PDB entry 4BY6 | X-ray diffraction, 2.80 A resolution | chains D and F of the 3 polymer chains in the assembly

Chain D:
Name: General negative regulator of transcription subunit 1
Source organism: Saccharomyces cerevisiae
Reference sequence: N1P976 (N1P976_YEASX); residues 1541-2093 here correspond to UniProt positions 1542-2094 (UniProt number = residue number + 1)
Chain sequence (553 residues; numbered 1541 to 2093; the number before each row is that of its first residue):
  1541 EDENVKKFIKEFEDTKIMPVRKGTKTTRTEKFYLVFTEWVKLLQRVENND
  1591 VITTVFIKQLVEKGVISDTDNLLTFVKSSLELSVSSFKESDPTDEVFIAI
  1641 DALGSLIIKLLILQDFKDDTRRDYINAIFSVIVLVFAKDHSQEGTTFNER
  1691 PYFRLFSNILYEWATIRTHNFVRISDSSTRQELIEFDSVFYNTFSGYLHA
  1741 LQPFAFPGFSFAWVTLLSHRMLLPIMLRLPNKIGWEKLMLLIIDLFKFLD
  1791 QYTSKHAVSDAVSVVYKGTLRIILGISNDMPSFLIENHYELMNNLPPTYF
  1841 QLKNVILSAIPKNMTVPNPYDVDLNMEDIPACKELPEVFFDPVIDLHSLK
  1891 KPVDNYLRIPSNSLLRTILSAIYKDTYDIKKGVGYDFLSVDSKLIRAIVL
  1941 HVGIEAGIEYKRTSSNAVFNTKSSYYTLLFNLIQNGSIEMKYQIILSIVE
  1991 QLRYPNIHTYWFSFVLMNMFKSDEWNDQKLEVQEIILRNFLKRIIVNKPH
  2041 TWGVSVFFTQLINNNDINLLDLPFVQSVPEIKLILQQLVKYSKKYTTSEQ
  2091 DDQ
Disordered / not traced: 1541-1566, 1658-1659, 1799, 1954-1955, 2056-2058, 2079-2093
Ion coordination: Ca2+: D1915, D1918, D1931
Reported in the primary citation:
  - mutagenesis - R1811E, L1814E: unchanged growth
  - mutagenesis - F1751E, F1788E, R1811E/L1814E: decreased growth
  - mutagenesis - F1751E, R1811E/L1814E: unchanged binding to Pop2
  - mutagenesis - R1811E/L1814E: abolished binding to General negative regulator of transcription subunit 2

Chain F:
Name: General negative regulator of transcription subunit 5
Source organism: Saccharomyces cerevisiae
Reference sequence: Q12514 (NOT5_YEAST); numbering as in UniProt (aligned over 299-560)
Chain sequence (262 residues; row label = number of the first residue in the row):
   299 FDNSTLGTPTTHVSMKKKESENDSEQQLNFPPDRTDEIRKTIQHDVETNA
   349 AFQNPLFNDELKYWLDSKRYLMQPLQEMSPKMVSQLESSLLNCPDSLDAD
   399 SPCLYTKPLSLPHPTSIFFPNEPIRFVYPYDVPLNLTNNENDTDNKFGKD
   449 SKAKSKKDDDIYSRTSLARIFMKFDLDTLFFIFYHYQGSYEQFLAARELF
   499 KNRNWLFNKVDRCWYYKEIEKLPPGMGKSEEESWRYFDYKKSWLARRCGN
   549 DFVYNEEDFEKL
Disordered / not traced: 299-345, 428-453, 517-529
UniProt features mapped onto this chain:
  - modified residue: T306 (Phosphothreonine), S377 (Phosphoserine)
  - cross-link: K338 (Glycyl lysine isopeptide (Lys-Gly) (interchain with G-Cter in ubiquitin))

Chain D / chain F interface:
Residue-residue contacts - 85 pairs, chain D then chain F:
  L1583(D) - L402(F)
  L1583(D) - Y403(F)
  Q1584(D) - Y403(F)
  R1585(D) - Y403(F)
  V1586(D) - Y403(F)
  E1587(D) - Y403(F)
  E1587(D) - K405(F)
  D1610(D) - N352(F)  hydrogen bond
  L1613(D) - N352(F)
  L1613(D) - F355(F)  hydrophobic
  K1617(D) - F355(F)
  K1617(D) - E358(F)  salt bridge
  F1637(D) - D396(F)
  I1638(D) - L402(F)
  D1641(D) - L402(F)
  A1642(D) - L402(F)
  S1670(D) - N347(F)
  S1670(D) - A349(F)
  S1670(D) - F350(F)
  V1671(D) - F355(F)  hydrophobic
  V1673(D) - W362(F)  hydrophobic
  L1674(D) - F350(F)  hydrophobic
  L1674(D) - F355(F)  hydrophobic
  L1674(D) - E358(F)
  L1674(D) - W362(F)  hydrophobic
  A1677(D) - Y361(F)
  A1677(D) - W362(F)
  K1678(D) - D357(F)
  K1678(D) - E358(F)
  K1678(D) - Y361(F)
  H1680(D) - Q383(F)
  S1681(D) - Y361(F)
  Q1682(D) - Y361(F)
  N1688(D) - N390(F)
  E1689(D) - S387(F)  hydrogen bond
  E1689(D) - N390(F)
  E1689(D) - C391(F)  hydrogen bond (side chain-backbone)
  E1689(D) - P392(F)
  R1690(D) - N390(F)
  R1690(D) - D396(F)  salt bridge
  F1693(D) - P392(F)  hydrophobic
  F1693(D) - D396(F)
  F1693(D) - A397(F)
  R1694(D) - L395(F)  hydrogen bond (side chain-backbone)
  R1694(D) - D396(F)  hydrogen bond (side chain-backbone)
  R1694(D) - D398(F)  hydrogen bond (side chain-backbone)
  R1694(D) - P400(F)
  S1697(D) - A397(F)
  N1698(D) - P400(F)
  Y1701(D) - S399(F)
  Y1701(D) - P400(F)
  A1740(D) - W362(F)  hydrophobic
  L1741(D) - W362(F)  hydrophobic
  Q1742(D) - Y368(F)  hydrogen bond
  F1744(D) - Y368(F)  hydrophobic
  A1745(D) - S365(F)
  A1745(D) - Y368(F)  hydrophobic
  F1746(D) - W362(F)  hydrophobic
  F1746(D) - S365(F)
  P1747(D) - M380(F)  hydrophobic
  P1747(D) - Q383(F)
  P1747(D) - L384(F)
  P1747(D) - S387(F)
  G1748(D) - Q383(F)
  G1748(D) - S387(F)  hydrogen bond (backbone-side chain)
  F1749(D) - S387(F)
  S1750(D) - L384(F)
  S1750(D) - S387(F)  hydrogen bond (backbone-side chain)
  F1751(D) - L384(F)
  F1751(D) - S387(F)  hydrogen bond (backbone-side chain)
  F1751(D) - L388(F)
  F1751(D) - C391(F)  hydrophobic
  A1752(D) - P392(F)  hydrophobic
  H1759(D) - A397(F)
  R1760(D) - A397(F)  hydrogen bond (side chain-backbone)
  R1760(D) - D398(F)  salt bridge
  R1760(D) - S399(F)
  M1761(D) - S399(F)
  F1788(D) - M380(F)  hydrophobic
  Q1791(D) - L373(F)
  Q1791(D) - Q374(F)
  Y1792(D) - Q374(F)
  Y1792(D) - M376(F)  hydrophobic
  Y1792(D) - M380(F)
  A1801(D) - L384(F)  hydrophobic
Also at the interface, not in a pair above, chain D (58 interface residues in all): E1621, N1666, A1667, V1675, F1687, E1702, Y1737, T1755, V1802, V1804
Also at the interface, not in a pair above, chain F (38 interface residues in all): L354, L359, K366, P372, E385, S386, T404

Overview:
The interface between chain D and chain F involves 58 residues on one side and 38 on the other, with 11
hydrogen bonds and 3 salt bridges. Polar pairs include K1617(D)-E358(F), R1690(D)-D396(F) and
R1760(D)-D398(F). From the paper: F1751E, F1788E and R1811E/L1814E of chain D reduce growth; R1811E/L1814E of
chain D abolish binding to General negative regulator of transcription subunit 2.
Here chain D is General negative regulator of transcription subunit 1 and chain F is General negative
regulator of transcription subunit 5, both from Saccharomyces cerevisiae. Entry 4BY6 (Yeast Not1-Not2-Not5
complex) was determined by X-ray diffraction.
